PDB entry 7EW3 | electron microscopy, 3.10 A resolution | chains A and R of the 5 polymer chains in the assembly

[Chain A]
Protein: Guanine nucleotide-binding protein G(i) subunit alpha-1
Organism: Homo sapiens
Reference sequence: P63096 (GNAI1_HUMAN); residue numbers follow UniProt; this construct covers 1-354
Amino-acid sequence (354 residues; each row starts with the number of its first residue):
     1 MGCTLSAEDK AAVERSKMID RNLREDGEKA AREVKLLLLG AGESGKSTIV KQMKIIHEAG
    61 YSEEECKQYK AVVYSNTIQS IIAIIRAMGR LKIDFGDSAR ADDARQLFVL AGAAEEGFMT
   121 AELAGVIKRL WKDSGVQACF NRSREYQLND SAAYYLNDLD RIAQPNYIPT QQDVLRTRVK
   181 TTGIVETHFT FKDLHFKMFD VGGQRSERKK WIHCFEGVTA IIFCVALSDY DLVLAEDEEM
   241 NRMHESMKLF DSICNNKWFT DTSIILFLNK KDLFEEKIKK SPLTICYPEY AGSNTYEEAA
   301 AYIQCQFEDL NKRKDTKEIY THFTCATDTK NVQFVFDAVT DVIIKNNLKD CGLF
Unresolved in the structure: 1, 56-182

[Chain R]
Protein: Sphingosine 1-phosphate receptor 3
Organism: Homo sapiens
Reference sequence: Q99500 (S1PR3_HUMAN); residues 1-378 here = UniProt positions 1-378
Amino-acid sequence (412 residues; each row starts with the number of its first residue; numbers below 1 keep their minus sign (Met-33 is residue -33)):
   -33 MKTIIALSYI FCLVFADYKD DDDAHHHHHH HHHHMATALP PRLQPVRGNE TLREHYQYVG
    27 KLAGRLKEAS EGSTLTTVLF LVICSFIVLE NLMVLIAIWK NNKFHNRMYF FIGNLALCDL
    87 LAGIAYKVNI LMSGKKTFSL SPTVWFLREG SMFVALGAST CSLLAIAIER HLTMIKMRPY
   147 DANKRHRVFL LIGMCWLIAF TLGALPILGW NCLHNLPDCS TILPLYSKKY IAFCISIFTA
   207 ILVTIVILYA RIYFLVKSSS RKVANHNNSE RSMALLRTVV IVVSVFIACW SPLFILFLID
   267 VACRVQACPI LFKAQWFIVL AVLNSAMNPV IYTLASKEMR RAFFRLVCNC LVRGRGARAS
   327 PIQPALDPSR SKSSSSNNSS HSPKVKEDLP HTAPSSCIMD KNAALQNGIF CN
Unresolved in the structure: -33 to 15, 32-38, 313-378
Sequence notes: initiating methionine (-33); expression tag (-32 to 0)
Cystine bridges: Cys178-Cys185, Cys269-Cys274
Small-molecule neighbours: sphingosine 1-phosphate (S1P; (2S,3R,4E)-2-amino-3-hydroxyoctadec-4-en-1-yl dihydrogen phosphate): Tyr22, Lys27, Arg31, Asn95, Ser99, Thr103, Trp111, Arg114, Glu115, Met118, Phe119, Leu122, Gly123, Leu168, Leu189, Cys200, Ile203, Phe204, Leu259, Phe260, Phe263, Ile284
Reported in the primary citation:
  - binding site for sphingosine 1-phosphate: Tyr22, Lys27, Arg31, Ser99, Thr103, Arg114, Glu115
  - mutagenesis - F263L: increased signaling in response to siponimod

[How chain A and chain R interact]
Pairs across the interface (35):
  Ala31(A) with Tyr146(R), hydrogen bond (backbone-backbone); Asp147(R)
  Arg32(A) with Arg144(R); Pro145(R)
  Glu33(A) with Tyr146(R)
  Val34(A) with Pro145(R), hydrophobic
  Lys35(A) with Tyr146(R)
  Gly217(A) with Tyr146(R), hydrogen bond (backbone-side chain)
  Thr219(A) with Tyr146(R), hydrogen bond
  Glu318(A) with Asn233(R); Asn234(R); Arg237(R), salt bridge
  Tyr320(A) with Asn231(R)
  Asp337(A) with Lys228(R)
  Asp341(A) with Ser226(R); Val229(R); Asn234(R), hydrogen bond; Arg237(R), salt bridge
  Ile343(A) with Pro145(R), hydrophobic
  Ile344(A) with Met143(R), hydrophobic; Ser225(R)
  Lys345(A) with Arg237(R)
  Asn347(A) with Met140(R); Lys142(R); Arg144(R)
  Leu348(A) with Met140(R), hydrophobic; Leu241(R), hydrophobic
  Asp350(A) with Asn72(R), hydrogen bond (backbone-side chain); Asp147(R)
  Cys351(A) with Met74(R); Arg136(R)
  Gly352(A) with Ser302(R)
  Leu353(A) with Arg136(R); Leu241(R), hydrophobic
  Phe354(A) with Arg237(R)
Other interface residues (no listed pair), chain A (24 interface residues in all): Lys314, Asp315, Thr340
Other interface residues (no listed pair), chain R (25 interface residues in all): Thr139, Ile218, Leu221, Val222, Thr244

[Summary]
24 residues of chain A face 25 of chain R across their interface, with 5 hydrogen bonds and 2 salt bridges.
Polar pairs include Glu318(A)-Arg237(R), Asp341(A)-Arg237(R) and Gly217(A)-Tyr146(R). From the paper: a
binding site for sphingosine 1-phosphate at Tyr22(R), Lys27(R) and Arg31(R) among others; F263L of chain R
increases signaling in response to siponimod.
Here chain A is Guanine nucleotide-binding protein G(i) subunit alpha-1 and chain R is Sphingosine 1-phosphate
receptor 3, both from Homo sapiens. Entry 7EW3 (Cryo-EM structure of S1P-bound Sphingosine 1-phosphate
receptor 3 in complex with Gi protein) was determined by electron microscopy, deposited together with 7EW2 and
7EW4.
